PDB entry 8OFK | X-ray diffraction, 1.71 A resolution | chains CCC and DDD of the 4 polymer chains in the assembly

[Chain CCC (and DDD)]
Molecule: Uricase
Organism: Gallus gallus
Notes: EC 1.7.3.3; chain DDD of this document is another copy of the same molecule, construct and numbering; everything in this record applies to it too
UniProt: A0A8V0ZED1 (A0A8V0ZED1_CHICK); numbering as in UniProt (aligned over 1-320)
Sequence (343 residues; numbered -22 to 320; the number before each row is that of its first residue; numbers below 1 keep their minus sign (Met-22 is residue -22)):
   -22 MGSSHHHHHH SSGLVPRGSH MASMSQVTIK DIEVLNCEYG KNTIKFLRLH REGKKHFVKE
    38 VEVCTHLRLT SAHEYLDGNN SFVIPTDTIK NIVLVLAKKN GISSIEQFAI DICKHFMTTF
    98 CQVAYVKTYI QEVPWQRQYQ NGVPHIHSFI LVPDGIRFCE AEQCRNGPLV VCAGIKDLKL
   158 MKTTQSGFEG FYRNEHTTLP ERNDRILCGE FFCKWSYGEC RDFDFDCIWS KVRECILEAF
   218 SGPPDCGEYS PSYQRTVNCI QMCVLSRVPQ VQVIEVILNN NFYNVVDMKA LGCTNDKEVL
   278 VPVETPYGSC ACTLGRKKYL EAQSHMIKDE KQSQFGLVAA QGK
Disordered / not traced: -22 to 3, 302-320 (chain DDD: -22 to 2, 302-320)
Construct notes: initiating methionine (-22); expression tag (-21 to 0)
Ligand contacts:
  - 8-azaxanthine (AZA): Phe165, Leu176, Arg182, Ser229, Tyr230, Gln231
  - oxygen molecule (OXY): Tyr230, Asn257, Gly285, Ser286
Reported in the primary citation:
  - binding site for 8-azaxanthine: Tyr16, Pro62, Thr63, Asp64, Phe165, Leu176, Arg182, Ser229, Tyr230, Gln231
  - binding site for oxygen molecule: Thr63, Tyr230
  - mutagenesis - Y230H, Y230V: decreased catalytic activity

[Interface between chain CCC and chain DDD]
Pairs across the interface - 139 pairs, chain CCC then chain DDD:
  Lys22(CCC) with Val278(DDD); Pro279(DDD); Glu281(DDD), salt bridge
  Phe23(CCC) with Leu277(DDD)
  Leu24(CCC) with Met158(DDD), hydrophobic; Tyr260(DDD), hydrophobic; Glu275(DDD); Val276(DDD); Leu277(DDD), hydrogen bond (backbone-backbone)
  Arg25(CCC) with Glu275(DDD), salt bridge
  Leu26(CCC) with Thr160(DDD); Lys274(DDD); Glu275(DDD), hydrogen bond (backbone-backbone)
  Arg28(CCC) with Asp273(DDD), hydrogen bond (side chain-backbone); Lys274(DDD), hydrogen bond (side chain-backbone)
  Lys31(CCC) with Asp222(DDD), hydrogen bond (side chain-backbone)
  His33(CCC) with Thr160(DDD), hydrogen bond; Thr161(DDD)
  Val35(CCC) with Thr160(DDD)
  Glu37(CCC) with Tyr260(DDD), hydrogen bond; Pro279(DDD)
  Asn68(CCC) with Leu268(DDD)
  Leu71(CCC) with Met265(DDD); Val276(DDD), hydrophobic
  Val72(CCC) with Met265(DDD), hydrophobic; Leu268(DDD), hydrophobic
  Lys75(CCC) with Met265(DDD); Thr271(DDD), hydrogen bond (side chain-backbone); Glu275(DDD), salt bridge; Val276(DDD)
  Lys76(CCC) with Cys270(DDD)
  Trp112(CCC) with Lys156(DDD); Met158(DDD); Tyr260(DDD)
  Gln115(CCC) with Leu157(DDD); Leu214(DDD); Ser218(DDD), hydrogen bond
  Gln117(CCC) with Glu215(DDD); Ser218(DDD); Gly219(DDD), hydrogen bond (side chain-backbone); Pro221(DDD)
  Val120(CCC) with Pro221(DDD), hydrophobic
  Pro121(CCC) with Pro221(DDD)
  His122(CCC) with Ser218(DDD), hydrogen bond (side chain-backbone); Gly219(DDD), hydrogen bond (side chain-backbone); Pro220(DDD), hydrogen bond (side chain-backbone); Pro221(DDD)
  Ile123(CCC) with Pro221(DDD), hydrogen bond (backbone-backbone); Asp222(DDD); Cys223(DDD)
  His124(CCC) with Lys159(DDD); Thr160(DDD), hydrogen bond (backbone-backbone); Thr161(DDD); Gln162(DDD); Cys223(DDD); Gly224(DDD)
  Ser125(CCC) with Met158(DDD); Phe217(DDD); Ser218(DDD), hydrogen bond
  Phe126(CCC) with Leu157(DDD); Met158(DDD), hydrogen bond (backbone-backbone); Thr160(DDD)
  Ile127(CCC) with Leu155(DDD), hydrophobic; Lys156(DDD); Leu157(DDD), hydrophobic; Arg210(DDD)
  Leu128(CCC) with Asp131(DDD); Lys156(DDD), hydrogen bond (backbone-backbone)
  Val129(CCC) with Val129(DDD), hydrophobic
  Pro130(CCC) with Leu128(DDD); Pro130(DDD)
  Asp131(CCC) with Ile127(DDD)
  Leu155(CCC) with Ile127(DDD), hydrophobic
  Lys156(CCC) with Trp112(DDD); Ile127(DDD); Leu128(DDD), hydrogen bond (backbone-backbone)
  Leu157(CCC) with Gln115(DDD); Phe126(DDD); Ile127(DDD), hydrophobic
  Met158(CCC) with Leu24(DDD), hydrophobic; Trp112(DDD), hydrophobic; Ser125(DDD); Phe126(DDD), hydrogen bond (backbone-backbone)
  Lys159(CCC) with His124(DDD)
  Thr160(CCC) with Leu26(DDD); His33(DDD), hydrogen bond; Val35(DDD); His124(DDD), hydrogen bond (backbone-backbone); Phe126(DDD)
  Thr161(CCC) with His33(DDD); His124(DDD)
  Gln162(CCC) with His124(DDD)
  Arg210(CCC) with Ile127(DDD)
  Leu214(CCC) with Gln115(DDD)
  Glu215(CCC) with Gln117(DDD)
  Phe217(CCC) with Ser125(DDD)
  Ser218(CCC) with Gln115(DDD), hydrogen bond; Gln117(DDD); His122(DDD), hydrogen bond (backbone-side chain); Ser125(DDD), hydrogen bond
  Gly219(CCC) with Gln117(DDD), hydrogen bond (backbone-side chain); His122(DDD), hydrogen bond (backbone-side chain)
  Pro220(CCC) with His122(DDD), hydrogen bond (backbone-side chain)
  Pro221(CCC) with Gln117(DDD); Val120(DDD), hydrophobic; Pro121(DDD); His122(DDD); Ile123(DDD), hydrogen bond (backbone-backbone)
  Asp222(CCC) with Lys31(DDD), hydrogen bond (backbone-side chain); Ile123(DDD)
  Cys223(CCC) with Ile123(DDD), hydrophobic; His124(DDD)
  Gly224(CCC) with His124(DDD)
  Tyr260(CCC) with Leu24(DDD), hydrophobic; Glu37(DDD), hydrogen bond; Trp112(DDD)
  Met265(CCC) with Leu71(DDD); Val72(DDD), hydrophobic; Lys75(DDD)
  Leu268(CCC) with Asn68(DDD); Val72(DDD), hydrophobic
  Cys270(CCC) with Lys75(DDD)
  Thr271(CCC) with Lys75(DDD), hydrogen bond (backbone-side chain)
  Asp273(CCC) with Arg28(DDD), salt bridge
  Lys274(CCC) with Leu26(DDD); Arg28(DDD)
  Glu275(CCC) with Leu24(DDD); Arg25(DDD), salt bridge; Leu26(DDD), hydrogen bond (backbone-backbone); Lys75(DDD), salt bridge
  Val276(CCC) with Leu24(DDD); Leu71(DDD); Lys75(DDD)
  Leu277(CCC) with Phe23(DDD); Leu24(DDD), hydrogen bond (backbone-backbone)
  Val278(CCC) with Lys22(DDD)
  Pro279(CCC) with Lys22(DDD); Glu37(DDD)
  Glu281(CCC) with Lys22(DDD), salt bridge
Also at the interface, not in a pair above, chain CCC (66 interface residues in all): Ala74, Ile183, Cys185, Val263
Also at the interface, not in a pair above, chain DDD (66 interface residues in all): Ala74, Ile183, Cys185, Val263, Asn272

[Overview]
Chain CCC and chain DDD each contribute 66 residues to their interface, with 34 hydrogen bonds and 7 salt
bridges. Polar contacts include Lys22(CCC)-Glu281(DDD), Arg25(CCC)-Glu275(DDD) and Lys75(CCC)-Glu275(DDD). The
paper reports a binding site for 8-azaxanthine at Tyr16(CCC), Pro62(CCC) and Thr63(CCC) among others; Y230H
and Y230V of chain CCC reduce catalytic activity.
Chain CCC and chain DDD are both Uricase (Gallus gallus); the structure, Crystal structure of the
cysteine-rich Gallus gallus urate oxidase in complex with the 8-azaxanthine inhibitor under ..., was
determined by X-ray diffraction together with 8OH8, 8OIH and 8OIW from the same study.
